7YPK - chains F and C of the 7 polymer chains in the assembly; structure by electron microscopy, 3.40 A resolution.

Chain F (and C):
Name: Lon protease
Organism: Meiothermus taiwanensis
Notes: EC 3.4.21.53; chain C of this document is another copy of the same molecule, construct and numbering; everything in this record applies to it too
Reference sequence: A0A059VAZ3 (A0A059VAZ3_9DEIN); residues 1-793 here = UniProt positions 1-793
Sequence (793 residues; row label = number of the first residue in the row):
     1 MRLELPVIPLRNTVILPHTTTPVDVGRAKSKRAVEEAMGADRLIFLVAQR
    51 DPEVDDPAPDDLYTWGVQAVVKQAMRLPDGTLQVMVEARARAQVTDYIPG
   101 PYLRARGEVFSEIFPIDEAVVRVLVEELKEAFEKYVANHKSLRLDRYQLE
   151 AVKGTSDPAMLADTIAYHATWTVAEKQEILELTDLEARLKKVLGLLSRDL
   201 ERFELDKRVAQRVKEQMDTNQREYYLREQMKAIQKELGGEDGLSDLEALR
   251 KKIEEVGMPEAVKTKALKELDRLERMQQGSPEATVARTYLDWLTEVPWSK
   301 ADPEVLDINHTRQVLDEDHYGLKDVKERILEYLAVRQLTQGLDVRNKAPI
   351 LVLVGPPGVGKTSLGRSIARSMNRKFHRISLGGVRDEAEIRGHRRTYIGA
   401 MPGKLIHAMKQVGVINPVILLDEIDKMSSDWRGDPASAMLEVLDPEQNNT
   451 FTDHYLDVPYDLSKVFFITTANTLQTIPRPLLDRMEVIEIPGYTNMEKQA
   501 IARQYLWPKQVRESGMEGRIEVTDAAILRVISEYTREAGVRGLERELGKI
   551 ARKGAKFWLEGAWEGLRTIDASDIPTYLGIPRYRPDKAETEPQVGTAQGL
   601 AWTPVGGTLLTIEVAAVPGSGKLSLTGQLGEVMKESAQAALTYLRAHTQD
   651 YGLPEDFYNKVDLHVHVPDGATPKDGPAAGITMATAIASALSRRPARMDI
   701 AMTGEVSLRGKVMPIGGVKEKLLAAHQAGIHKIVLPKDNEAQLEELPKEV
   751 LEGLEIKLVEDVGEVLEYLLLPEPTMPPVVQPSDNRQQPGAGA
Not modelled in the structure: 1, 781-793 (chain C: 1, 425-434, 781-793)
Sequence notes: engineered mutation Ala678 (Ser in A0A059VAZ3)
Residues lining bound ligands:
  - ADP (adenosine-5'-diphosphate), molecule 1: Asp318, His319, Tyr320, Leu322, Pro356, Pro357, Gly358, Val359, Gly360, Lys361, Thr362, Ser363, Tyr493, Ile501, Tyr505, Val540, Arg541
  - ADP, molecule 2: Asp444, Glu446, Gln447
From the paper describing this entry:
  - mutagenesis - M217A, Y224S, Y397A: abolished binding to alpha-S1-casein
  - mutagenesis - S678A (1.38 +/- 0.29 uM): unchanged binding to alpha-S1-casein
  - binding site for alpha-S1-casein: Tyr397, Trp431

How chain F and chain C interact:
Pairs across the interface (20; chain F residue first):
  Asp117(F) with Arg143(C); Leu144(C)
  Ala119(F) with Leu144(C)
  Val120(F) with Lys140(C); Arg143(C)
  Val123(F) with Lys140(C); Arg146(C)
  Arg198(F) with Met217(C), hydrogen bond; Asp218(C); Gln221(C)
  Glu201(F) with Asp218(C); Gln221(C); Arg222(C)
  Arg202(F) with Tyr225(C); Leu226(C); Gln229(C), hydrogen bond
  Leu205(F) with Arg222(C); Leu226(C), hydrophobic; Gln229(C)
  Arg208(F) with Arg222(C)
Other interface residues (no listed pair), chain F (11 interface residues in all): Gly194, Ser197
Other interface residues (no listed pair), chain C (13 interface residues in all): Ser141, Asp145

Overview:
Chain F and chain C form an interface of 11 and 13 residues respectively, with 2 hydrogen bonds. Polar pairs
include Arg198(F)-Met217(C) and Arg202(F)-Gln229(C). Chain F binds ADP. From the paper: a binding site for
alpha-S1-casein at Tyr397(F) and Trp431(F); M217A, Y224S and Y397A of chain F abolish binding to
alpha-S1-casein.
Chain F and chain C are both Lon protease (Meiothermus taiwanensis); the structure, Close-ring hexamer of the
substrate-bound Lon protease with an S678A mutation, was determined by electron microscopy together with 8K3Y
from the same study.
